PDB entry 9LZW | electron microscopy, 3.10 A resolution | chains B and E of the 12 polymer chains in the assembly

== Chain B ==
Protein: Capsid protein alpha
Source organism: Flock house virus
Notes: EC 3.4.23.44
UniProtKB: P12870 (CAPSD_FHV); residues 1-363 here = UniProt positions 1-363
Chain sequence (363 residues; numbered 1 to 363; the number before each row is that of its first residue):
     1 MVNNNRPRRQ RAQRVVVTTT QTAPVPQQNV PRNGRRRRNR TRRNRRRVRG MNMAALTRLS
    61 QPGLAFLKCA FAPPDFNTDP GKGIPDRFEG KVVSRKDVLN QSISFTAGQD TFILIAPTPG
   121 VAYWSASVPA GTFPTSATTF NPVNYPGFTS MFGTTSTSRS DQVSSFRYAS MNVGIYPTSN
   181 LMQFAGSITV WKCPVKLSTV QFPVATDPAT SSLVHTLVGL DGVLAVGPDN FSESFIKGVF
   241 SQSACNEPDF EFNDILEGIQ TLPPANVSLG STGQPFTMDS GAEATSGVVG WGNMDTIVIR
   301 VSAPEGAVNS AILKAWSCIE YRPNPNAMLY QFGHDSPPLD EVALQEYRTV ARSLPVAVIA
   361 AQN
Disordered / not traced: 1-57
Cystine bridges: Cys-69/Cys-318
Curated features (UniProtKB/Swiss-Prot):
  - active site: Asp-75
  - binding site (Ca(2+)): Asp-161, Asp-221, Asp-249, Glu-251, Gly-273
  - site: Asn-363 (Cleavage)
  - mutagenesis: Asn-363 (N363A/D/T: Prevents maturation cleavage)

== Chain E ==
Protein: Capsid protein alpha
Source organism: Flock house virus
Notes: EC 3.4.23.44
UniProtKB: P12870 (CAPSD_FHV); numbering as in UniProt (aligned over 364-407)
Chain sequence (44 residues; each row starts with the number of its first residue):
   364 ASMWERVKSI IKSSLAAASN IPGPIGVAAS GISGLSALFE GFGF
Disordered / not traced: 364, 378-407
Curated features (UniProtKB/Swiss-Prot):
  - site (Interaction with viral RNA genome): Phe-402, Phe-405, Phe-407
  - mutagenesis: Phe-402 (F402A: Lack in specificity of viral RNA encapsidation), Glu-403 (E403A: No effect on specificity of viral RNA encapsidation), Phe-405 (F405A: Lack in specificity of viral RNA encapsidation), Phe-407 (F407A: Lack in specificity of viral RNA encapsidation)

== Chain B / chain E interface ==
Pairs across the interface - 7 pairs, chain B then chain E:
  Phe-71(B) / Met-366(E)
  Asp-75(B) / Trp-367(E)
  Gln-242(B) / Met-366(E)
  Glu-346(B) / Ile-374(E)
  Leu-354(B) / Met-366(E)  hydrophobic
  Pro-355(B) / Arg-369(E)
  Asn-363(B) / Met-366(E)
Other interface residues (no listed pair), chain B (14 interface residues in all): Lys-68, Phe-240, Thr-349, Val-350, Ser-353, Val-358, Gln-362
Other interface residues (no listed pair), chain E (8 interface residues in all): Ser-365, Val-370, Ile-373, Ser-377

== Overview ==
The interface between chain B and chain E involves 14 residues on one side and 8 on the other. Curated
annotation (UniProt) lists active-site residue Asp-75(B), 5 Ca2+-binding residues and one mutagenesis site on
chain B; 4 mutagenesis sites on chain E.
Here chain B is Capsid protein alpha and chain E is Capsid protein alpha, both from Flock house virus. Entry
9LZW (Bent-contact of Flock House Virus early disassembly intermediate) was determined by electron microscopy
(same publication as 9LZL).
